PDB entry 9OLJ | electron microscopy, 3.52 A resolution | chains C and G of the 7 polymer chains in the assembly

# Chain C
Name: Vesicle-fusing ATPase
Organism: Cricetulus griseus
Notes: EC 3.6.4.6
UniProt: P18708 (NSF_CRIGR); numbering as in UniProt (aligned over 1-744)
Sequence (747 residues; row label = number of the first residue in the row; numbers below 1 keep their minus sign (Gly-2 is residue -2)):
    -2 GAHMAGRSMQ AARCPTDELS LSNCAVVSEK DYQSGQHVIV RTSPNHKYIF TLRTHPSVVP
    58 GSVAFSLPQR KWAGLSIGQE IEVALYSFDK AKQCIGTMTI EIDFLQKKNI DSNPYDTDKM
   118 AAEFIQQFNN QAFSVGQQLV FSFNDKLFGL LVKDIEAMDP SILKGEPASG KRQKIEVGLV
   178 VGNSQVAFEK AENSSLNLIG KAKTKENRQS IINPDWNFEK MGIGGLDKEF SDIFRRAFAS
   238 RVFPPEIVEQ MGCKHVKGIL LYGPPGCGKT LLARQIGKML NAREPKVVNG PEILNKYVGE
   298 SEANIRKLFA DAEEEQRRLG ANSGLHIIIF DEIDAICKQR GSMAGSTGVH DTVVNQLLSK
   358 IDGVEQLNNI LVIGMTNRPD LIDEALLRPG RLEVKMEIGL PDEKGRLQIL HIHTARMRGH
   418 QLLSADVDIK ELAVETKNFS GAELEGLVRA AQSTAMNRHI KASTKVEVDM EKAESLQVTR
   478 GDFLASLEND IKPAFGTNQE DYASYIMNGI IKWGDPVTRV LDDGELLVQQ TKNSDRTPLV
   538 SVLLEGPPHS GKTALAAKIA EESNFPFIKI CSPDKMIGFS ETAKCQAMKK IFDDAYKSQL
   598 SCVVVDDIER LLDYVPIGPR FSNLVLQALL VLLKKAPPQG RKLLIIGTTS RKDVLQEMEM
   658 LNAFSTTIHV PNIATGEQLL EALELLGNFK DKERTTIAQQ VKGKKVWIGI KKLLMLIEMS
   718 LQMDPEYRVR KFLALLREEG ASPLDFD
Unresolved in the structure: -2 to 203, 741-744
Construct notes: expression tag (-2 to 0)
Metal / ion sites: Mg2+: Thr550 (together with ATP)
Ligand contacts:
  - ADP (adenosine-5'-diphosphate): Gly219, Ile220, Gly221, Gly263, Cys264, Gly265, Lys266, Thr267, Leu268, Ile406, His410, Gly438, Ala439, Glu442
  - ATP (adenosine-5'-triphosphate): Met504, Asn505, Gly506, Ile507, Ile508, Trp510, Val514, Pro545, His546, Ser547, Gly548, Lys549, Thr550, Ala551, Ile707, Lys708
Curated features (UniProtKB/Swiss-Prot):
  - binding site (ATP): Asn505 to Trp510, Pro545 to Leu552
  - binding site (Mg(2+)): Thr550
  - modified residue: Lys105 (N6-acetyllysine), Ser207 (Phosphoserine), Tyr259 (Phosphotyrosine), Ser569 (Phosphoserine)
Reported in the primary citation:
  - post-translational modification sites: Ser207 (citing earlier work)

# Chain G
Name: SNAP-25 or syntaxin N-
Organism: Rattus norvegicus
Sequence (14 residues; row label = number of the first residue in the row; X marks 14 residues of unknown identity (built as UNK)):
     4 XXXXXXXXXX XXXX

# Chain C / chain G interface
Interface residues of chain C (facing chain G), 5 residues: Lys293, Tyr294, Val295, Ser343, Thr344

# Summary
No residue of chain C is in contact with chain G. Bound to chain C: ATP and ADP. From UniProt: 14 ATP-binding
residues and Mg2+-binding residue Thr550(C) on chain C. The paper reports a modification site at Ser207(C).
Chain C is Vesicle-fusing ATPase (Cricetulus griseus) and chain G is SNAP-25 or syntaxin N- (Rattus
norvegicus); the structure, 22bin20S complex (NSF-alphaSNAP-2:2 syntaxin-1a:SNAP-25), hydrolyzing, class 18,
was determined by electron microscopy, deposited together with 9OJR, 9OJU, 9OJZ, 9OK3, 9OK5, 9OKC and 17
further entries.
